PDB entry 1XBR | X-ray diffraction, 2.50 A resolution | chains C and A of the 4 polymer chains in the assembly

# Chain C
Molecule: 24-nt DNA strand
Sequence (24 nucleotides; each row starts with the number of its first residue):
   501 AATTTCACAC CTAGGTGTGA AATT

# Chain A
Molecule: Protein (T protein)
Organism: Xenopus laevis
UniProt: P24781 (BRAC_XENLA); numbering as in UniProt (aligned over 39-222)
Amino-acid sequence (184 residues; row label = number of the first residue in the row):
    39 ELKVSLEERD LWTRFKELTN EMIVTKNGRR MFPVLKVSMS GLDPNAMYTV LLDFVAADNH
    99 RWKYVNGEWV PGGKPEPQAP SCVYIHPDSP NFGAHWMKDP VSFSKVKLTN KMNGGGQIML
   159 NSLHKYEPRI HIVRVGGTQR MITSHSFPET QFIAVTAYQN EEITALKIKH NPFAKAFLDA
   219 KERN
UniProt features mapped onto this chain:
  - DNA-binding region: Leu49 to Asp217 (T-box)

# Chain C / chain A interface
Pairs across the interface (18):
  DA502(C) with Lys101(A), salt bridge to the phosphate
  DT503(C) with Arg99(A), salt bridge to the phosphate; Lys101(A), phosphate contact; Leu161(A), phosphate contact
  DT504(C) with Ser160(A), hydrogen bond to the phosphate; Thr194(A), hydrogen bond to the phosphate; Ala195(A), base contact
  DT505(C) with Asn148(A), hydrogen bond to the phosphate; Lys149(A), salt bridge to the phosphate; Thr194(A), base contact
  DC506(C) with Lys64(A), salt bridge to the phosphate
  DC510(C) with Ala214(A), phosphate contact
  DC511(C) with Lys213(A), phosphate contact; Ala214(A), sugar contact
  DT512(C) with Pro210(A), sugar contact; Phe211(A), base contact; Lys213(A), phosphate contact
  DA513(C) with Pro210(A), phosphate contact
Also at the interface, not in a pair above, chain A (15 interface residues in all): Asp217, Arg221

# Summary
9 residues of chain C face 15 of chain A across their interface, with 3 hydrogen bonds and 4 salt bridges.
Polar contacts include DT504(C)-Ser160(A), DT504(C)-Thr194(A) and DT505(C)-Asn148(A). Curated annotation
(UniProt) lists a DNA-binding region on chain A.
Here chain C is a 24-nt DNA strand and chain A is Protein (T protein) (Xenopus laevis). Entry 1XBR (T domain
from xenopus laevis bound to DNA) was determined by X-ray diffraction.
